PDB entry 8RC5 | electron microscopy, 3.35 A resolution | chains 2A and 2B of the 36 polymer chains in the assembly

Chain 2A (and 2B):
Molecule: Helix-turn-helix XRE family protein
From: Staphylococcus aureus
Notes: chain 2B of this document is another copy of the same molecule, construct and numbering; everything in this record applies to it too
Reference sequence: A0FIL5 (A0FIL5_STAAU); residue numbers follow UniProt; this construct covers 1-224
Chain sequence (232 residues; each row starts with the number of its first residue):
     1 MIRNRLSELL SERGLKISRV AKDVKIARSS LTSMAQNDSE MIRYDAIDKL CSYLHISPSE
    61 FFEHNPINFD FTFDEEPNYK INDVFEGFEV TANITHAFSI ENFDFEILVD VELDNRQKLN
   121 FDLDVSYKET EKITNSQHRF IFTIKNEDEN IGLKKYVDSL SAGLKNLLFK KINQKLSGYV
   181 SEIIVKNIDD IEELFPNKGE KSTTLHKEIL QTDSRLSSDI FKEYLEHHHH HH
Disordered / not traced: 196-200, 224-232
Sequence notes: expression tag (225-232)

How chain 2A and chain 2B interact:
Pairs across the interface (13):
  T72(2A) with K22(2B)
  D74(2A) with R28(2B), salt bridge
  E106(2A) with K16(2B), salt bridge; S18(2B)
  L108(2A) with K16(2B); S18(2B); R19(2B)
  D110(2A) with R19(2B), salt bridge; K22(2B), salt bridge
  K118(2A) with D23(2B), salt bridge
  N120(2A) with R19(2B), hydrogen bond
  D122(2A) with K16(2B), salt bridge; R19(2B)

In short:
8 residues of chain 2A face 6 of chain 2B across their interface, with 1 hydrogen bond and 6 salt bridges.
Among the polar pairs are D74(2A)-R28(2B), E106(2A)-K16(2B) and D110(2A)-R19(2B).
Chain 2A and chain 2B are both Helix-turn-helix XRE family protein (Staphylococcus aureus); the structure,
Complex between the RecA-like Sak4 SSAP and the SaPI2 Stl master regulator, was determined by electron
microscopy, deposited together with 8Q86, 8QE9 and 8PQ8.
